8ER8 - chains A and B; structure by electron microscopy, 2.30 A resolution.

[Chain A]
Molecule: Acheta domesticus segmented densovirus major capsid protein
From: unclassified Densovirinae
Chain sequence (330 residues; numbered 47 to 376; the number before each row is that of its first residue):
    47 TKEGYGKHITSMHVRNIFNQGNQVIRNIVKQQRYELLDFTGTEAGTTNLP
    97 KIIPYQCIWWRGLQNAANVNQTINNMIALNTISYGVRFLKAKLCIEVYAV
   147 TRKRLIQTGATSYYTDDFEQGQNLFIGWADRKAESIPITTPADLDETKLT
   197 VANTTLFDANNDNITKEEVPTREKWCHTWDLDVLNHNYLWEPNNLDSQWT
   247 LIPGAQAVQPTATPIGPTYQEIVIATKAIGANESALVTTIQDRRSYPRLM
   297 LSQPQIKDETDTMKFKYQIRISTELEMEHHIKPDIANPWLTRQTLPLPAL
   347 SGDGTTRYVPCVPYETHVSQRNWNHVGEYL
From the paper describing this entry:
  - conformationally variable residues (loop rearrangement): Ile152, Tyr159

[Chain B]
Molecule: 199-nt DNA strand
From: unclassified Densovirinae
Sequence (199 nucleotides; numbered 606 to 805; 1 number in that range is skipped by the numbering (no residue carries it; nothing is unmodelled there); the number before each row is that of its first residue):
   606 G
   608 NNNNNNNNNNNNNNNNNNNNNNNNNNNNNNNNNNNNNNNNNNNNNNNNNN
   658 NNNNNNNNNNNNNNNNNNNNNNNNNNNNNNNNNNNNNNNNNNNNNNNNNN
   708 NNNNNNNNNNNNNNNNNNNNNNNNNNNNNNNNNNNNNNNNNNNNNNNNNN
   758 NNNNNNNNNNNNNNNNNNNNNNNNNNNNNNNNNNNNNNNNNNGAATAA
Disordered / not traced: 608-800

[How chain A and chain B interact]
Pairs across the interface (7):
  Val372(A) - DT803(B)  base contact
  Gly373(A) - DT803(B)  phosphate contact
  Gly373(A) - DA804(B)  phosphate contact
  Glu374(A) - DA802(B)  phosphate contact
  Glu374(A) - DT803(B)  hydrogen bond to the sugar
  Tyr375(A) - DA801(B)  phosphate contact
  Leu376(A) - DA801(B)  phosphate contact
Other interface residues (no listed pair), chain A (6 interface residues in all): His371
Other interface residues (no listed pair), chain B (5 interface residues in all): DA805

[Summary]
Chain A and chain B form an interface of 6 and 5 residues respectively; the contacts include 1 hydrogen bond.
The hydrogen-bonded pair is Glu374(A)-DT803(B). From the paper: conformational variability at Ile152(A) and
Tyr159(A).
Here chain A is Acheta domesticus segmented densovirus major capsid protein and chain B is a 199-nt DNA
strand, both from unclassified Densovirinae. Entry 8ER8 (Acheta domesticus segmented densovirus, mature virion
capsid structure) was determined by electron microscopy together with 8ERK, 8EU6 and 8EU7 from the same study.
